9GUW - chains A and J of the 30 polymer chains in the assembly; structure by electron microscopy, 3.10 A resolution.

== Chain A ==
Molecule: 16S ribosomal RNA
Source organism: Escherichia coli K-12
Sequence (1541 nucleotides; each row starts with the number of its first residue):
     1 AAAUUGAAGA GUUUGAUCAU GGCUCAGAUU GAACGCUGGC GGCAGGCCUA ACACAUGCAA
    61 GUCGAACGGU AACAGGAAGA AGCUUGCUUC UUUGCUGACG AGUGGCGGAC GGGUGAGUAA
   121 UGUCUGGGAA ACUGCCUGAU GGAGGGGGAU AACUACUGGA AACGGUAGCU AAUACCGCAU
   181 AACGUCGCAA GACCAAAGAG GGGUACCUUC GGGCCUCUUG CCAUCGGAUG UGCCCAGAUG
   241 GGAUUAGCUA GUAGGUGGGG UAACGGCUCA CCUAGGCGAC GAUCCCUAGC UGGUCUGAGA
   301 GGAUGACCAG CCACACUGGA ACUGAGACAC GGUCCAGACU CCUACGGGAG GCAGCAGUGG
   361 GGAAUAUUGC ACAAUGGGCG CAAGCCUGAU GCAGCCAUGC CGCGUGUAUG AAGAAGGCCU
   421 UCGGGUUGUA AAGUACUUUC AGCGGGGAGG AAGGGAGUAA AGUUAAUACC UUUGCUCAUU
   481 GACGUUACCC GCAGAAGAAG CACCGGCUAA CUCCGUGCCA GCAGCCXCGG UAAUACGGAG
   541 GGUGCAAGCG UUAAUCGGAA UUACUGGGCG UAAAGCGCAC GCAGGCGGUU UGUUAAGUCA
   601 GAUGUGAAAU CCCCGGGCUC AACCUGGGAA CUGCAUCUGA UACUGGCAAG CUUGAGUCUC
   661 GUAGAGGGGG GUAGAAUUCC AGGUGUAGCG GUGAAAUGCG UAGAGAUCUG GAGGAAUACC
   721 GGUGGCGAAG GCGGCCCCCU GGACGAAGAC UGACGCUCAG GUGCGAAAGC GUGGGGAGCA
   781 AACAGGAUUA GAUACCCUGG UAGUCCACGC CGUAAACGAU GUCGACUUGG AGGUUGUGCC
   841 CUUGAGGCGU GGCUUCCGGA GCUAACGCGU UAAGUCGACC GCCUGGGGAG UACGGCCGCA
   901 AGGUUAAAAC UCAAAUGAAU UGACGGGGGC CCGCACAAGC GGUGGAGCAU GUGGUUUAAU
   961 UCGAUGXAAC GCGAAGAACC UUACCUGGUC UUGACAUCCA CGGAAGUUUU CAGAGAUGAG
  1021 AAUGUGCCUU CGGGAACCGU GAGACAGGUG CUGCAUGGCU GUCGUCAGCU CGUGUUGUGA
  1081 AAUGUUGGGU UAAGUCCCGC AACGAGCGCA ACCCUUAUCC UUUGUUGCCA GCGGUCCGGC
  1141 CGGGAACUCA AAGGAGACUG CCAGUGAUAA ACUGGAGGAA GGUGGGGAUG ACGUCAAGUC
  1201 AUCAUGGCCC UUACGACCAG GGCUACACAC GUGCUACAAU GGCGCAUACA AAGAGAAGCG
  1261 ACCUCGCGAG AGCAAGCGGA CCUCAUAAAG UGCGUCGUAG UCCGGAUUGG AGUCUGCAAC
  1321 UCGACUCCAU GAAGUCGGAA UCGCUAGUAA UCGUGGAUCA GAAUGCCACG GUGAAUACGU
  1381 UCCCGGGCCU UGUACACACC GCCCGUXACA CCAUGGGAGU GGGUUGCAAA AGAAGUAGGU
  1441 AGCUUAACCU UCGGGAGGGC GCUUACCACU UUGUGAUUCA UGACUGGGGU GAAGUCGUAA
  1501 CAAGGUAACC GUAGGGGAAC CUGCGGUUGG AUCACCUCCU U
Disordered / not traced: 1401-1407, 1495-1501, 1541
Modified positions: PSU (pseudouridine-5'-monophosphate) at position 516, G7M (N7-methyl-guanosine-5'-monophosphate) at position 527, 2MG (2N-methylguanosine-5'-monophosphate) at position 966, 5MC (5-methylcytidine-5'-monophosphate) at position 967, 2MG (2N-methylguanosine-5'-monophosphate) at position 1207, 4OC (4n,o2'-methylcytidine-5'-monophosphate) at position 1402, 5MC (5-methylcytidine-5'-monophosphate) at position 1407, UR3 (3-methyluridine-5'-monophoshate) at position 1498, 2MG (2N-methylguanosine-5'-monophosphate) at position 1516, MA6 (6N-dimethyladenosine-5'-monophoshate) at position 1518, MA6 (6N-dimethyladenosine-5'-monophoshate) at position 1519
Metal / ion sites: Mg2+ site 1 near G21 (its only coordinating residue here); Mg2+ site 2: G46, C47; Mg2+ site 3 near A53 (its only coordinating residue here); Mg2+ site 4: A59, U387; Mg2+ site 5 near G100 (its only coordinating residue here); Mg2+ site 6: A109, G331; Mg2+ site 7 near G111 (its only coordinating residue here); Mg2+ site 8: A116, G117, G289; Mg2+ site 9 near G145 (its only coordinating residue here); Mg2+ site 10 near A171 (its only coordinating residue here); Mg2+ site 11: U180, A195; Mg2+ site 12 near A197 (its only coordinating residue here); 62 more Mg2+ sites not listed

== Chain J ==
Protein: 30S ribosomal protein S9
Source organism: Escherichia coli K-12
UniProt: P0A7X3 (RS9_ECOLI); residues 1-130 here = UniProt positions 1-130
Amino-acid sequence (130 residues; each row starts with the number of its first residue):
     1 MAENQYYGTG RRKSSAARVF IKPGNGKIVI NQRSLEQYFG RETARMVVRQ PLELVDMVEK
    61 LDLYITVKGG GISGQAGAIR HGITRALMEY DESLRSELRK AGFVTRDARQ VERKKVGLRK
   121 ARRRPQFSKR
Disordered / not traced: 1-2
Swiss-Prot annotation at these positions:
  - mutagenesis: Thr105 to Arg130 (Cold sensitive for growth at 30 degrees Celsius. 350-fold reduced affinity of the 30S subunit P site for certain tRNAs in vitro), Ser128 to Arg130 (Very cold sensitive for growth at 30 degrees Celsius. Almost no P site binding of certain tRNAs in vitro)

== Chain A / chain J interface ==
Residue-residue contacts - 103 pairs, chain A then chain J:
  G942(A) with Gln126(J), base contact
  U943(A) with Gln126(J), sugar contact
  2MG_966(A) with Lys129(J), sugar contact
  5MC_967(A) with Phe127(J), phosphate contact
  C970(A) with Arg130(J), hydrogen bond to the base
  U1116(A) with Gln110(J), hydrogen bond to the sugar
  A1117(A) with Arg106(J), hydrogen bond to the phosphate; Ala108(J), sugar contact; Gln110(J), sugar contact
  U1118(A) with Arg11(J), salt bridge to the phosphate; Arg85(J), hydrogen bond to the phosphate; Arg106(J), salt bridge to the phosphate
  C1119(A) with Arg11(J), salt bridge to the phosphate; Arg85(J), salt bridge to the phosphate
  C1128(A) with Arg18(J), hydrogen bond to the sugar
  C1129(A) with Arg18(J), sugar contact
  A1130(A) with Arg18(J), salt bridge to the phosphate; Phe20(J), sugar contact
  A1146(A) with Arg18(J), hydrogen bond to the base
  C1147(A) with Tyr7(J), hydrogen bond to the sugar; Thr9(J), phosphate contact; Arg18(J), hydrogen bond to the base
  U1148(A) with Tyr7(J), sugar contact; Thr9(J), phosphate contact; Arg11(J), phosphate contact; Ala16(J), sugar contact; Lys68(J), hydrogen bond to the base
  C1149(A) with Arg11(J), salt bridge to the phosphate
  G1178(A) with Arg95(J), salt bridge to the phosphate; Arg99(J), salt bridge to the phosphate
  A1179(A) with Arg99(J), salt bridge to the phosphate; Thr105(J), phosphate contact
  A1180(A) with Arg99(J), salt bridge to the phosphate; Thr105(J), phosphate contact
  G1186(A) with Arg113(J), sugar contact; Lys115(J), phosphate contact; Arg122(J), salt bridge to the phosphate
  G1187(A) with Arg113(J), sugar contact; Lys115(J), phosphate contact
  G1231(A) with Ser128(J), phosphate contact
  U1232(A) with Gln126(J), phosphate contact; Ser128(J), phosphate contact
  G1233(A) with Arg119(J), salt bridge to the phosphate; Pro125(J), phosphate contact; Gln126(J), hydrogen bond to the phosphate
  C1234(A) with Arg119(J), salt bridge to the phosphate
  A1248(A) with Arg33(J), hydrogen bond to the phosphate
  C1249(A) with Gly69(J), sugar contact; Gly70(J), hydrogen bond to the sugar; Gly71(J), sugar contact; Gln75(J), hydrogen bond to the sugar
  A1250(A) with Ser14(J), sugar contact; Lys68(J), phosphate contact; Gly69(J), hydrogen bond to the phosphate; Gly70(J), hydrogen bond to the sugar
  G1290(A) with Arg41(J), hydrogen bond to the sugar
  C1342(A) with Gln126(J), sugar contact; Phe127(J), sugar contact
  G1343(A) with Arg123(J), hydrogen bond to the sugar; Arg124(J), sugar contact
  C1344(A) with Arg122(J), sugar contact; Arg124(J), phosphate contact
  U1345(A) with Arg122(J), salt bridge to the phosphate
  A1346(A) with Arg122(J), salt bridge to the phosphate
  G1347(A) with Arg12(J), hydrogen bond to the base; Lys13(J), base contact; Arg109(J), hydrogen bond to the base; Gln110(J), sugar contact; Val111(J), sugar contact; Glu112(J), phosphate contact
  U1348(A) with Gln110(J), phosphate contact; Val111(J), phosphate contact; Glu112(J), hydrogen bond to the phosphate; Arg122(J), sugar contact
  A1349(A) with Lys120(J), phosphate contact; Ala121(J), phosphate contact; Arg122(J), hydrogen bond to the phosphate; Arg123(J), hydrogen bond to the phosphate
  A1350(A) with Lys120(J), salt bridge to the phosphate; Arg123(J), salt bridge to the phosphate
  U1351(A) with Lys120(J), base contact
  C1367(A) with Lys114(J), salt bridge to the phosphate; Val116(J), phosphate contact; Gly117(J), hydrogen bond to the phosphate
  A1368(A) with Arg113(J), salt bridge to the phosphate; Lys114(J), phosphate contact; Lys115(J), phosphate contact; Val116(J), phosphate contact
  C1369(A) with Arg113(J), phosphate contact; Lys114(J), hydrogen bond to the phosphate
  G1370(A) with Ser14(J), hydrogen bond to the phosphate; Val111(J), phosphate contact
  G1371(A) with Lys13(J), salt bridge to the phosphate; Ser14(J), hydrogen bond to the phosphate; Gly70(J), phosphate contact; Gly71(J), phosphate contact
  U1372(A) with Lys13(J), salt bridge to the phosphate; Gly71(J), phosphate contact; Ile72(J), phosphate contact; Ser73(J), hydrogen bond to the phosphate; Gly74(J), hydrogen bond to the phosphate
  G1373(A) with Lys13(J), hydrogen bond to the base; Ser73(J), hydrogen bond to the phosphate
Also at the interface, not in a pair above, chain A (52 interface residues in all): A968, G1177, G1184, A1251, U1291, C1366
Also at the interface, not in a pair above, chain J (52 interface residues in all): Gln5, Tyr38, Gly40, Tyr64, Val104, Leu118

== In short ==
The chain A/chain J interface involves 52 residues from each chain; the contacts include 30 hydrogen bonds and
21 salt bridges. Polar pairs include C970(A)-Arg130(J), A1146(A)-Arg18(J) and C1147(A)-Arg18(J). G46(A) and
C47(A) coordinate Mg2+ site 2. From UniProt: 3 mutagenesis sites on chain J.
Here chain A is 16S ribosomal RNA and chain J is 30S ribosomal protein S9, both from Escherichia coli K-12.
Entry 9GUW (30S-TEC (TEC in expressome position) Inactive state 2) was determined by electron microscopy
together with 9GUP, 9GUQ, 9GUR, 9GUS, 9GUT, 9GUU, 9GUV and 9GUX from the same study.
